Entry 7YD8 (X-ray diffraction, 2.15 A resolution); this record covers chains A and D of the 3 polymer chains in the assembly.

Chain A:
Protein: Deoxyribodipyrimidine photolyase
From: Methanosarcina mazei
Reference sequence: A0A0F8I5V2 (A0A0F8I5V2_METMZ); residues 3-464 here correspond to UniProt positions 1-462 (UniProt number = residue number - 2)
Amino-acid sequence (482 residues; row label = number of the first residue in the row; numbers below 1 keep their minus sign (Met-17 is residue -17)):
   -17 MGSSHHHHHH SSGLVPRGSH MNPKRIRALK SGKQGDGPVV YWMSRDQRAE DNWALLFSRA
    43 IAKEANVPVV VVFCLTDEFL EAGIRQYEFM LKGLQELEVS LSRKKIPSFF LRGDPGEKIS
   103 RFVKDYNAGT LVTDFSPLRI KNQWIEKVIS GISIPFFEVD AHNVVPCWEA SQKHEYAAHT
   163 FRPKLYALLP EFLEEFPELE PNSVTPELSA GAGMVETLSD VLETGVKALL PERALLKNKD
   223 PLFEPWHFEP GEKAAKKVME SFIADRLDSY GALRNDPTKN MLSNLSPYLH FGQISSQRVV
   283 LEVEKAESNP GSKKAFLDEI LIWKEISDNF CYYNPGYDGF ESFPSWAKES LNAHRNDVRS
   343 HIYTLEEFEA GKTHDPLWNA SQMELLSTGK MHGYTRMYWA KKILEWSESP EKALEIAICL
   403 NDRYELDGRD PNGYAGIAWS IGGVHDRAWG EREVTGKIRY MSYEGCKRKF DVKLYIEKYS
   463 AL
Unresolved in the structure: -17 to -3, 189-197, 463-464
Construct notes: initiating methionine (-17); expression tag (-16 to 2); engineered mutation Thr377 (Met375 in A0A0F8I5V2)
Ligand contacts: FAD (flavin-adenine dinucleotide): Tyr252, Leu264, Ser265, Asn266, Leu267, Ser268, Leu271, Phe298, Glu301, Ile302, Trp305, Lys306, Ser309, Lys372, Met373, Gly375, Arg378, Met379, Ala382, Asn403, Glu407, Asp409, Gly410, Asp412, Asn414, Gly415, Gly418, Ile419, Ser422
What the authors report for this chain:
  - catalytic residues: Arg256 (proposed by the authors, not directly observed)

Chain D:
Molecule: complementary oligonucleotide to the CPD containing DNA
Sequence (14 nucleotides; each row starts with the number of its first residue):
     1 TGCGCGAAGC CGAT

Chain A / chain D interface:
Contacting residue pairs (19):
  Lys155(A) - DG12(D)  phosphate contact
  Tyr158(A) - DC10(D)  sugar contact
  Tyr158(A) - DC11(D)  sugar contact
  Thr162(A) - DG12(D)  hydrogen bond to the phosphate
  Trp328(A) - DG9(D)  phosphate contact
  Trp328(A) - DC10(D)  phosphate contact
  Arg429(A) - DA7(D)  hydrogen bond to the base
  Arg429(A) - DA8(D)  base contact
  Arg429(A) - DG9(D)  base contact
  Ala430(A) - DA8(D)  base contact
  Ala430(A) - DG9(D)  sugar contact
  Trp431(A) - DA7(D)  base contact
  Trp431(A) - DA8(D)  sugar contact
  Gly432(A) - DA7(D)  phosphate contact
  Gly432(A) - DA8(D)  phosphate contact
  Glu433(A) - DA8(D)  hydrogen bond to the phosphate
  Lys439(A) - DA8(D)  phosphate contact
  Lys439(A) - DG9(D)  salt bridge to the phosphate
  Arg450(A) - DT1(D)  base contact
Other interface residues (no listed pair), chain A (12 interface residues in all): Glu157
Other interface residues (no listed pair), chain D (8 interface residues in all): DG6

Overview:
12 residues of chain A and 8 residues of chain D are in contact; the contacts include 3 hydrogen bonds and 1
salt bridge. Among the polar pairs are Arg429(A)-DA7(D), Thr162(A)-DG12(D) and Glu433(A)-DA8(D). Chain A binds
flavin-adenine dinucleotide. The paper reports the catalytic residue Arg256(A).
Here chain A is Deoxyribodipyrimidine photolyase (Methanosarcina mazei) and chain D is complementary
oligonucleotide to the CPD containing DNA. Entry 7YD8 (TR-SFX MmCPDII-DNA complex: 2 ns snapshot. Includes 2
ns, dark, and extrapolated structure factors) was determined by X-ray diffraction (same publication as 7YC7,
7YCM, 7YCP, 7YCR, 7YD6, 7YD7 and 10 further entries).
